PDB entry 4KXN | X-ray diffraction, 1.90 A resolution | chains A and B

== Chain A (and B) ==
Protein: 2'-deoxynucleoside 5'-phosphate N-hydrolase 1
Organism: Rattus norvegicus
Notes: EC 3.2.2.-; chain B of this document is another copy of the same molecule, construct and numbering; everything in this record applies to it too
UniProt: O35820 (DNPH1_RAT); residue numbers follow UniProt; this construct covers 11-151
Chain sequence (152 residues; row label = number of the first residue in the row):
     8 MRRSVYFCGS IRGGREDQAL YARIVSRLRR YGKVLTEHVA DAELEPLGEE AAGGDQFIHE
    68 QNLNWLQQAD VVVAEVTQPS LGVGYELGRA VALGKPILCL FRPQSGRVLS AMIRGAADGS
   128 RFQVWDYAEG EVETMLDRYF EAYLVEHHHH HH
Not modelled in the structure: 8-9, 49-58, 151-159 (chain B: 8-9, 44-60, 153-159)
Sequence notes: expression tag (8-10, 152-159); engineered mutation Asn69 (Asp in O35820)
UniProt features mapped onto this chain:
  - binding site (5-hydroxymethyl-dUMP): Gly16, Ile18, Arg19, Gly20, Ser87, Gly89, Glu93, Ser117
  - modified residue (Phosphoserine): Ser17, Ser87, Ser112, Ser117, Ser127
  - mutagenesis: Tyr13 (Y13A: 100-fold decrease binding affinity for GMP as substrate), Glu93 (E93A: 100-fold increase in Km and 170-fold decrease in catalytic efficiency for dGMP as substrate)
Ligand contacts:
  - 6K6 (N-(furan-2-ylmethyl)adenosine 5'-(dihydrogen phosphate)), molecule 1: Tyr13, Phe14, Cys15, Gly16, Ser17, Ile18, Arg19, Gly20, Thr43, His45, Val46, Phe64, Ile65, Gln68, Asn69, Trp72, Ser87, Leu88, Gly89, Val90, Glu93
  - 6K6, molecule 2: Ser117, Ala118, Met119
What the authors report for this chain:
  - binding site for 6K6: Ile18, Phe64, Ile65, Gln68

== How chain A and chain B interact ==
Pairs across the interface (67; chain A residue first):
  Arg19(A) - Val115(B)
  Arg19(A) - Leu116(B)  hydrogen bond (side chain-backbone)
  Arg19(A) - Ser117(B)
  Arg19(A) - Ala118(B)
  Asp62(A) - Ala118(B)
  Asp62(A) - Arg121(B)
  Asp62(A) - Gly122(B)
  Gln63(A) - Gly122(B)
  Gln63(A) - Ala124(B)  hydrogen bond (side chain-backbone)
  Ile65(A) - Ala118(B)  hydrophobic
  His66(A) - Met119(B)
  His66(A) - Gly122(B)
  His66(A) - Ala123(B)
  Asn69(A) - Met119(B)
  Val83(A) - Leu88(B)
  Pro86(A) - Pro86(B)
  Ser87(A) - Ser87(B)
  Ser87(A) - Leu88(B)
  Leu88(A) - Val83(B)
  Leu88(A) - Ser87(B)
  Leu88(A) - Val90(B)  hydrophobic
  Leu88(A) - Gly91(B)
  Leu88(A) - Leu116(B)  hydrophobic
  Leu88(A) - Ser117(B)
  Leu88(A) - Ile120(B)  hydrophobic
  Gly89(A) - Ser117(B)  hydrogen bond (backbone-side chain)
  Gly89(A) - Met119(B)
  Val90(A) - Leu88(B)  hydrophobic
  Gly91(A) - Leu88(B)
  Gly91(A) - Gly91(B)
  Gly91(A) - Tyr92(B)  hydrogen bond (backbone-backbone)
  Tyr92(A) - Gly91(B)  hydrogen bond (backbone-backbone)
  Tyr92(A) - Tyr92(B)
  Tyr92(A) - Gly95(B)
  Tyr92(A) - Val98(B)  hydrophobic
  Tyr92(A) - Met119(B)
  Tyr92(A) - Ala123(B)
  Gly95(A) - Tyr92(B)
  Gly95(A) - Gly95(B)
  Gly95(A) - Arg96(B)
  Arg96(A) - Gly95(B)
  Arg96(A) - Val98(B)
  Val98(A) - Arg96(B)
  Ala99(A) - Ala99(B)  hydrophobic
  Val115(A) - Arg19(B)
  Leu116(A) - Arg19(B)  hydrogen bond (backbone-side chain)
  Leu116(A) - Leu88(B)  hydrophobic
  Ser117(A) - Leu88(B)
  Ser117(A) - Gly89(B)  hydrogen bond (side chain-backbone)
  Ala118(A) - Arg19(B)
  Ala118(A) - Asp62(B)
  Ala118(A) - Ile65(B)  hydrophobic
  Met119(A) - His66(B)
  Met119(A) - Asn69(B)
  Met119(A) - Gly89(B)
  Met119(A) - Tyr92(B)  hydrophobic
  Met119(A) - Glu93(B)
  Ile120(A) - Leu88(B)  hydrophobic
  Ile120(A) - Tyr92(B)  hydrophobic
  Arg121(A) - Asp62(B)
  Arg121(A) - Gln63(B)
  Gly122(A) - Asp62(B)
  Gly122(A) - Gln63(B)
  Gly122(A) - His66(B)
  Ala123(A) - His66(B)
  Ala123(A) - Tyr92(B)
  Ala124(A) - Gln63(B)  hydrogen bond (backbone-side chain)
Also at the interface, not in a pair above, chain A (33 interface residues in all): Tyr13, Gly20, Gln85, Glu93, Leu94
Also at the interface, not in a pair above, chain B (32 interface residues in all): Gly20, Gln85, Leu94

== In short ==
33 residues of chain A and 32 residues of chain B are in contact; the contacts include 8 hydrogen bonds. Among
the polar pairs are Arg19(A)-Leu116(B), Gln63(A)-Ala124(B) and Gly89(A)-Ser117(B). Chain A binds compound 6K6.
From the paper: a binding site for 6K6 at Ile18(A), Phe64(A) and Ile65(A) among others.
Chain A and chain B are both 2'-deoxynucleoside 5'-phosphate N-hydrolase 1 (Rattus norvegicus); the structure,
Crystal structure of DNPH1 (RCL) with kinetine riboside monophosphate, was determined by X-ray diffraction,
deposited together with 4KXM.
